PDB entry 4GYY | X-ray diffraction, 1.85 A resolution | chains A and B

== Chain A ==
Name: UDP-N-acetylglucosamine--peptide N-acetylglucosaminyltransferase 110 kDa subunit
From: Homo sapiens
Notes: EC 2.4.1.255
Reference sequence: O15294 (OGT1_HUMAN); residues 313-1031 here correspond to UniProt positions 323-1041 (UniProt number = residue number + 10)
Amino-acid sequence (723 residues; row label = number of the first residue in the row):
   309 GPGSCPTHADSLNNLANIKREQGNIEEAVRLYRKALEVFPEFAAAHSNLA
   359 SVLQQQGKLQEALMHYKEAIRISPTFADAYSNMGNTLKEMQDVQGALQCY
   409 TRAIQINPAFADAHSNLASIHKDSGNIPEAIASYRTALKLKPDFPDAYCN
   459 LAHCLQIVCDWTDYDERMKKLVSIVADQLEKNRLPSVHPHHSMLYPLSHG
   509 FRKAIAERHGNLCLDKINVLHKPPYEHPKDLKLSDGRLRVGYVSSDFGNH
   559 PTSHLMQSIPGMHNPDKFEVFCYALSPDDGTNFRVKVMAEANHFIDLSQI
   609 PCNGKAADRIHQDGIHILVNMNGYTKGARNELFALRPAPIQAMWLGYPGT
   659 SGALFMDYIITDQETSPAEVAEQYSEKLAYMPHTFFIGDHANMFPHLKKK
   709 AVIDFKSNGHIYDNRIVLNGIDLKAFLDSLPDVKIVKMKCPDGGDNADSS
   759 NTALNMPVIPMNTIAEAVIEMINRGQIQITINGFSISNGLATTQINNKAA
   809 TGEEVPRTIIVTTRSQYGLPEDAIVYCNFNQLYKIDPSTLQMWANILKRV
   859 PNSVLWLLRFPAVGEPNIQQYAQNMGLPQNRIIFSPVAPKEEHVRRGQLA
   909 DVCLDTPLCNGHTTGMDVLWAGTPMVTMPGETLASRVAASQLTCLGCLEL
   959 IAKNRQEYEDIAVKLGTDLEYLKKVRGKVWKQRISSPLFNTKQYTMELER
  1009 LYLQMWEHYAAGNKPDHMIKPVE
Unresolved in the structure: 309-313, 714-717, 745-762, 1029-1031
Sequence notes: expression tag (309-312)
Residues lining bound ligands: 12V ((2S,3R,4R,5S,6R)-3-(acetylamino)-4,5-dihydroxy-6-(hydroxymethyl)tetrahydro-2H-thiopyran-2-yl [(2R,3S,4R,5R)-5-(2,4-dioxo-3,4-dihydropyrimidin-1(2H)-yl)-3,4-dihydroxytetrahydrofuran-2-yl]methyl dihydrogen diphosphate): His498, His558, Pro559, Thr560, His562, Leu563, Leu653, Gly654, Pro656, Phe694, Phe837, Asn838, Gln839, Tyr841, Lys842, Leu866, Phe868, Val895, Ala896, Pro897, Lys898, His901, Arg904, Cys917, Gly919, His920, Thr921, Thr922, Asp925
UniProt features mapped onto this chain:
  - region: Lys981 to Lys1000 (Required for phosphatidylinositol 3,4,5-triphosphate binding)
  - motif: Asp454 to Tyr456 (DFP motif), Lys477 to Pro493 (Nuclear localization signal)
  - active site: His498 (Proton acceptor)
  - binding site (UDP): Gln839, Lys842, Ala896 to Lys898, His901 to Arg904, His920 to Thr922, Asp925
  - modified residue: Thr444 (Phosphothreonine), Tyr979 (Phosphotyrosine)
  - glycosylation: Ser389 (O-linked (GlcNAc) serine)
What the authors report for this chain:
  - binding site for 12V: Lys842
  - catalytic residues: His498, Asp554, His558 (proposed by the authors, not directly observed)

== Chain B ==
Name: Casein kinase II subunit alpha
Notes: EC 2.7.11.1
Reference sequence: P68400 (CSK21_HUMAN); residues 14-26 here correspond to UniProt positions 340-352 (UniProt number = residue number + 326)
Amino-acid sequence (14 residues; each row starts with the number of its first residue):
    13 YPGGSTPVSSANMM
Sequence notes: expression tag (13)
Residues lining bound ligands: 12V ((2S,3R,4R,5S,6R)-3-(acetylamino)-4,5-dihydroxy-6-(hydroxymethyl)tetrahydro-2H-thiopyran-2-yl [(2R,3S,4R,5R)-5-(2,4-dioxo-3,4-dihydropyrimidin-1(2H)-yl)-3,4-dihydroxytetrahydrofuran-2-yl]methyl dihydrogen diphosphate): Thr18, Pro19, Val20, Ser21
UniProt features mapped onto this chain:
  - modified residue: Thr18 (Phosphothreonine)

== Chain A / chain B interface ==
Contacting residue pairs (28; chain A residue first):
  Lys396(A) with Met25(B)
  Asp431(A) with Met25(B)
  Pro493(A) with Met26(B)
  Ser494(A) with Met26(B)
  His496(A) with Ala23(B); Asn24(B), hydrogen bond; Met26(B)
  His499(A) with Ala23(B)
  His517(A) with Met26(B), hydrogen bond
  Asn557(A) with Pro19(B)
  His558(A) with Pro19(B); Val20(B), hydrogen bond (side chain-backbone)
  Pro559(A) with Pro19(B)
  Tyr632(A) with Ala23(B); Asn24(B), hydrogen bond (backbone-backbone)
  Thr633(A) with Ser22(B); Asn24(B)
  Lys634(A) with Ser22(B), hydrogen bond (backbone-backbone); Ala23(B); Asn24(B)
  Asn805(A) with Tyr13(B)
  Gln839(A) with Val20(B)
  Val895(A) with Tyr13(B); Pro14(B); Thr18(B)
  Ala896(A) with Tyr13(B); Thr18(B)
  Pro897(A) with Tyr13(B), hydrophobic
Also at the interface, not in a pair above, chain A (24 interface residues in all): Val495, His498, Ala636, Thr801, Phe868, Pro894
Also at the interface, not in a pair above, chain B (11 interface residues in all): Ser21

== In short ==
24 residues of chain A and 11 residues of chain B are in contact, with 5 hydrogen bonds. Polar contacts
include His496(A)-Asn24(B), His517(A)-Met26(B) and His558(A)-Val20(B). Compound 12V is bound between chain A
and chain B. From the paper: catalytic residues His498(A), Asp554(A) and His558(A); a binding site for 12V at
Lys842(A).
Here chain A is UDP-N-acetylglucosamine--peptide N-acetylglucosaminyltransferase 110 kDa subunit (Homo
sapiens) and chain B is Casein kinase II subunit alpha. Entry 4GYY (Crystal structure of human O-GlcNAc
Transferase with UDP-5SGlcNAc and a peptide substrate) was determined by X-ray diffraction, deposited together
with 4GYW, 4GZ3, 4GZ5 and 4GZ6.
